Entry 8QPA (electron microscopy, 3.70 A resolution); this record covers chains A and z of the 17 polymer chains in the assembly.

[Chain A]
Protein: Pre-mRNA-processing-splicing factor 8
Organism: Homo sapiens
Reference sequence: Q6P2Q9 (PRP8_HUMAN); numbering as in UniProt (aligned over 1-2335)
Chain sequence (2335 residues; numbered 1 to 2335; the number before each row is that of its first residue):
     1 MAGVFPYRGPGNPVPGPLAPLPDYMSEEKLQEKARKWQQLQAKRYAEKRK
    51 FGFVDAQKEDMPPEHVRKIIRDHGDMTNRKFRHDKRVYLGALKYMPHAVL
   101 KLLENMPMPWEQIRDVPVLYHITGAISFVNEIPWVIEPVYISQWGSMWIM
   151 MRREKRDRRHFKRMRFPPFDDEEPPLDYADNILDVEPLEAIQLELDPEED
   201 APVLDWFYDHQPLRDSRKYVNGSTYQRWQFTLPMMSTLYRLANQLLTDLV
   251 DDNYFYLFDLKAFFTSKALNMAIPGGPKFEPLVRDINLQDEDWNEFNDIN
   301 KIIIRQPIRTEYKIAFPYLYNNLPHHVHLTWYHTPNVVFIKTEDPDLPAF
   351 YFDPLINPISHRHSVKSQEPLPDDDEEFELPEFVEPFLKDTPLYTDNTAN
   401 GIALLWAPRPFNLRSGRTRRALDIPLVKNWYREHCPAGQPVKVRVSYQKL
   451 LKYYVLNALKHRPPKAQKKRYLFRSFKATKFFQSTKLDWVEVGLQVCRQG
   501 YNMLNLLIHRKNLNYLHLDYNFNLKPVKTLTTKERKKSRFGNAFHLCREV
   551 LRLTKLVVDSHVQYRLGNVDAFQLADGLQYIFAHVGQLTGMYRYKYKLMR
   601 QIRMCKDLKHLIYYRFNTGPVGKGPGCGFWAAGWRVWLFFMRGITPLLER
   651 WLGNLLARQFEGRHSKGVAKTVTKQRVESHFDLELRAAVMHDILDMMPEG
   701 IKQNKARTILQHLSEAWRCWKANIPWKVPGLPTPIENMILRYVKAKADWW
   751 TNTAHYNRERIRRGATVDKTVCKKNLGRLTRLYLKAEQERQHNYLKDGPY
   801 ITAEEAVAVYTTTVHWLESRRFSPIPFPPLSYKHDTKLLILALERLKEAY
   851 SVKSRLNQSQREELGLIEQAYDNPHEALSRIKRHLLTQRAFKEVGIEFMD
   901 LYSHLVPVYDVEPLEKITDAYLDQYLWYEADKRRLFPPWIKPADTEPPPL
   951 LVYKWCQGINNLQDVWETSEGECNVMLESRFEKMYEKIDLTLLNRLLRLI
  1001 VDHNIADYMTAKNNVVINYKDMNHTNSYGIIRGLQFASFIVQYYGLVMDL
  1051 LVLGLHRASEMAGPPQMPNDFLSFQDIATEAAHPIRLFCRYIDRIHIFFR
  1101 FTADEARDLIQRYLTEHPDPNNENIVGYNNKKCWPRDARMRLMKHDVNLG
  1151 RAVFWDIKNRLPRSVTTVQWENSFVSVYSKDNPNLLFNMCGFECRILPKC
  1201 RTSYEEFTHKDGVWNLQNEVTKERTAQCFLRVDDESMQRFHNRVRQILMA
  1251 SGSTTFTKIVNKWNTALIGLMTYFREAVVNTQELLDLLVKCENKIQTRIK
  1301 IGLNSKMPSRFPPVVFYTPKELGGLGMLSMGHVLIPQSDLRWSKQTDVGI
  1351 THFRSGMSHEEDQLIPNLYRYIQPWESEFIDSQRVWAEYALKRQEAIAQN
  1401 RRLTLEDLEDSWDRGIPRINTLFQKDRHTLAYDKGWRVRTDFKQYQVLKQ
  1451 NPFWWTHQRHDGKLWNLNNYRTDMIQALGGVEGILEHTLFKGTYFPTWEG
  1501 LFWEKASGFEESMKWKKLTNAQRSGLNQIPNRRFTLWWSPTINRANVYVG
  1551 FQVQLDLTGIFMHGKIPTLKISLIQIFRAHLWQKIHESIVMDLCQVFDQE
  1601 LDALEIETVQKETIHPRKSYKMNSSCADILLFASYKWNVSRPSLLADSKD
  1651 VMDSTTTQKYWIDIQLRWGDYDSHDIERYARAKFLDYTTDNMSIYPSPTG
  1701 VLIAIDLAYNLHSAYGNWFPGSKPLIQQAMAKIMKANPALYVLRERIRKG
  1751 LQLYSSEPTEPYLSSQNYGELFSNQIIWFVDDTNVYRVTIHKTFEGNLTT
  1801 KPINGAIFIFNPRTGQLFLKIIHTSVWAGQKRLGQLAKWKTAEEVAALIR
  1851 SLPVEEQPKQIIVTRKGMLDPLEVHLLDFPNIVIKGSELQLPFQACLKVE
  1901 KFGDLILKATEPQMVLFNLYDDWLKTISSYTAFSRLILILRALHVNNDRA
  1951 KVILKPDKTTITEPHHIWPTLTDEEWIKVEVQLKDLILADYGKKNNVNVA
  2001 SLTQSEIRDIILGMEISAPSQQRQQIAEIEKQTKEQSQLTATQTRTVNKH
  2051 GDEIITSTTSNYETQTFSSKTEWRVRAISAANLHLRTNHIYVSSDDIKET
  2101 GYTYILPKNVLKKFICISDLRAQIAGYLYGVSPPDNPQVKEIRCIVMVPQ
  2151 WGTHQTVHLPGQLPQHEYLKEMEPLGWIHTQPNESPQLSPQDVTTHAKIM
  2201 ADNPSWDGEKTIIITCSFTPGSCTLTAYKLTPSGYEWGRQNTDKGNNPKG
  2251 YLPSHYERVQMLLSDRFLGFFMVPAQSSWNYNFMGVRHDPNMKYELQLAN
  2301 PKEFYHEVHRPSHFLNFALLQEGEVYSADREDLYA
Not modelled in the structure: 1-55, 663-674, 2028-2058, 2070-2335
Residues lining bound ligands: inositol hexakisphosphate (IHP): Arg163, Lys442, Tyr580, His584, Lys609, His610, Tyr613, Tyr614, Asn617, Lys623, Gly624, Pro625
Curated features (UniProtKB/Swiss-Prot):
  - region: Met1513 to Leu1526 (Important for branch point selection), Pro2301 to Ala2335 (Required for interaction with EFTUD2 and SNRNP200)
  - modified residue: Ala2 (N-acetylalanine), Ser859 (Phosphoserine), Ser1358 (Phosphoserine), Lys1425 (N6,N6-dimethyllysine), Lys1463 (N6-acetyllysine)
  - natural variant: Pro2301 (P2301T: In RP13), Phe2304 (F2304L: In RP13), His2309 (H2309P: In RP13; H2309R: In RP13), Arg2310 (R2310G: In RP13; R2310K: In RP13), Phe2314 (F2314L: In RP13), Tyr2334 (Y2334N: In RP13)
  - mutagenesis: Val1788 (V1788D: Strongly reduced interaction with RNA), Thr1789 (T1789P: Strongly reduced interaction with RNA)

[Chain z]
Molecule: 5'ss oligo
Organism: Homo sapiens
Sequence (18 nucleotides; numbered -3 to 15; 1 number in that range is skipped by the numbering (no residue carries it; nothing is unmodelled there); the number before each row is that of its first residue; numbers below 1 keep their minus sign (A-3 is residue -3)):
    -3 AAG
     1 GUAAGUAUCGUUCCA

[How chain A and chain z interact]
Pairs across the interface (29; chain A residue first):
  Thr532(A) - G1(z)  sugar contact
  Thr532(A) - U2(z)  sugar contact
  Lys533(A) - U2(z)  hydrogen bond to the base
  Lys533(A) - A3(z)  phosphate contact
  Lys533(A) - A4(z)  salt bridge to the phosphate
  Lys536(A) - G-1(z)  salt bridge to the phosphate
  Lys536(A) - U2(z)  base contact
  Arg539(A) - A-3(z)  hydrogen bond to the sugar
  Arg539(A) - A-2(z)  hydrogen bond to the sugar
  Phe540(A) - A-3(z)  hydrogen bond to the sugar
  Asn542(A) - A-3(z)  sugar contact
  His545(A) - A-3(z)  sugar contact
  Arg593(A) - A-3(z)  phosphate contact
  Tyr594(A) - A-3(z)  phosphate contact
  Ser1305(A) - G-1(z)  hydrogen bond to the base
  Ser1305(A) - G1(z)  hydrogen bond to the phosphate
  Lys1306(A) - G-1(z)  salt bridge to the phosphate
  Lys1306(A) - G1(z)  base contact
  Met1307(A) - G-1(z)  base contact
  Val1549(A) - G1(z)  base contact
  Gly1550(A) - G1(z)  base contact
  Phe1551(A) - G1(z)  stacking on the base
  Gln1552(A) - G1(z)  base contact
  Val1553(A) - G1(z)  base contact
  Met1562(A) - G1(z)  hydrogen bond to the base
  Gly1564(A) - G1(z)  base contact
  Lys1565(A) - G1(z)  sugar contact
  Lys1565(A) - U2(z)  phosphate contact
  Lys1570(A) - A3(z)  sugar contact
Interface residues without a listed pair, chain A (23 interface residues in all): Gly541, His1563

[In short]
Chain A and chain z form an interface of 23 and 7 residues respectively, with 7 hydrogen bonds, 3 salt bridges
and 1 aromatic stacking contact. Polar contacts include Lys533(A)-U2(z), Ser1305(A)-G-1(z) and
Met1562(A)-G1(z). Ligands of chain A: inositol hexakisphosphate.
Chain A is Pre-mRNA-processing-splicing factor 8 and chain z is 5'ss oligo, both from Homo sapiens; the
structure, Cryo-EM Structure of Pre-B+5'ssLNG Complex (core part), was determined by electron microscopy,
deposited together with 8QOZ, 8QP8, 8QP9, 8QPB, 8QPE and 8QPK.
